PDB entry 7SCX | X-ray diffraction, 1.96 A resolution | chains A and B

Chain A:
Molecule: Isoform 2B of GTPase KRas
Source organism: Homo sapiens
Notes: EC 3.6.5.2
Reference sequence: P01116 (RASK_HUMAN), isoform P01116-2; numbering as in UniProt (aligned over 1-188)
Amino-acid sequence (188 residues; numbered 1 to 188; the number before each row is that of its first residue):
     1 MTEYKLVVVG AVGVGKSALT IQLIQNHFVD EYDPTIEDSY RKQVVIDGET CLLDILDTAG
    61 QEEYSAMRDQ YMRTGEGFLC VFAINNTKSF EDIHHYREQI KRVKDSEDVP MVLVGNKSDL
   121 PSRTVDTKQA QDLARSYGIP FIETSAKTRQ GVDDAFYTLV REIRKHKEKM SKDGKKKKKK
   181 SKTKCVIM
Unresolved in the structure: 170-188
Construct notes: engineered mutation Val12 (Gly in P01116), Ser118 (Cys in P01116)
UniProt features mapped onto this chain:
  - motif: Tyr32 to Tyr40 (Effector region)
  - binding site (GTP): Gly10, Ala11, Gly13 to Ala18, Val29 to Thr35, Ala59, Gly60, Asn116, Lys117, Asp119
  - modified residue: Met1 (N-acetylmethionine), Thr2 (N-acetylthreonine), Lys104 (N6-acetyllysine)
  - lipidation (N6-palmitoyl lysine): Lys182, Lys184
  - glycosylation: Thr35 (Microbial infection: O-linked (Glc) threonine)
  - natural variant: Lys5 (K5E: In NS3; K5N: In GASC), Gly10 (G10GG: In AML), Val12 (G12V: In GASC; this construct carries the variant), Gly13 (G13D: In GASC, JMML and OES; G13R: In pylocytic astrocytoma), Val14 (V14I: In NS3), Leu19 (L19F: In OES), Gln22 (Q22E: In CFC2; Q22R: In NS3), Pro34 (P34L: In NS3; P34Q: In NS3; P34R: In CFC2), Ile36 (I36M: In NS3), Thr58 (T58I: In NS3), Ala59 (A59T: In GASC), Gly60 (G60R: In CFC2; G60S: In NS3), 8 further natural variant entries in UniProt
  - mutagenesis: Asp38 (D38A: Decreased interaction with MAPKAP1/SIN1), Tyr40 (Y40A: Decreased interaction with MAPKAP1/SIN1), Gln61 (Q61L: Promotes GTP binding), Cys185 (C185S: Abolished interaction with GPR131)

Chain B:
Molecule: Ral guanine nucleotide dissociation stimulator-like 1
Source organism: Homo sapiens
Reference sequence: Q9NZL6 (RGL1_HUMAN); residues 679-771 here correspond to UniProt positions 644-736 (UniProt number = residue number - 35)
Amino-acid sequence (93 residues; row label = number of the first residue in the row):
   679 QQNEDTCIIR ISVEDNNGNM YKSIMLTSQD KTPAVIQRAM LKHNLDSDPA EEYELVQVIS
   739 EDKELVIPDS ANVFYAMNSQ VNFDFILRKK NSM
Unresolved in the structure: 679-682, 769-771
Reported in the primary citation:
  - conformationally variable residues (domain motion, loop rearrangement): Asp724 to Pro727, Val736 to Glu742, Gln758 to Lys768
  - self-association interface (contacts with another copy of this molecule): Phe761 to Lys767

Interface between chain A and chain B:
Pairs across the interface (27; chain A residue first):
  Ile24(A) - Gly696(B)
  Gln25(A) - Asn695(B)  hydrogen bond (side chain-backbone)
  Glu31(A) - Asn722(B)
  Asp33(A) - Lys720(B)  salt bridge
  Pro34(A) - Lys720(B)  hydrogen bond (backbone-side chain)
  Ile36(A) - Ile686(B)  hydrophobic
  Ile36(A) - Ser701(B)
  Ile36(A) - Ile702(B)
  Ile36(A) - Met703(B)
  Glu37(A) - Arg688(B)  salt bridge
  Glu37(A) - Tyr699(B)  hydrogen bond
  Glu37(A) - Lys700(B)
  Glu37(A) - Ser701(B)  hydrogen bond (backbone-side chain)
  Asp38(A) - Tyr699(B)
  Asp38(A) - Lys700(B)
  Asp38(A) - Ser701(B)  hydrogen bond (side chain-backbone)
  Ser39(A) - Asn697(B)  hydrogen bond (backbone-side chain)
  Ser39(A) - Met698(B)  hydrogen bond (backbone-backbone)
  Ser39(A) - Tyr699(B)  hydrogen bond (backbone-backbone)
  Tyr40(A) - Gly696(B)
  Tyr40(A) - Asn697(B)
  Tyr40(A) - Lys700(B)
  Arg41(A) - Gly696(B)  hydrogen bond (backbone-backbone)
  Arg41(A) - Met698(B)
  Leu56(A) - Tyr699(B)
  Tyr64(A) - Met703(B)
  Met67(A) - Ile686(B)  hydrophobic
Other interface residues (no listed pair), chain A (15 interface residues in all): Thr35
The authors on this interface:
  - residue pairs: Glu37(A)-Arg688(B), Asn695(B)-Gln25(A)
  - interface residues, chain A: Asp33(A), Pro34(A), Glu37(A), Asp38(A), Ser39(A), Arg41(A)
  - interface residues, chain B: Asn695(B), Gly696(B), Met698(B), Tyr699(B), Ser701(B)

Overview:
Chain A and chain B form an interface of 15 and 13 residues respectively; the contacts include 9 hydrogen
bonds and 2 salt bridges. Polar contacts include Asp33(A)-Lys720(B), Glu37(A)-Arg688(B) and
Gln25(A)-Asn695(B). The authors report contacts between Glu37(A) and Arg688(B) and Asn695(B) and Gln25(A).
From the paper: interface residues Asp33(A), Pro34(A) and Asn695(B) among others; conformational variability
at Asp724(B), Val736(B) and Gln758(B).
Here chain A is Isoform 2B of GTPase KRas and chain B is Ral guanine nucleotide dissociation stimulator-like
1, both from Homo sapiens. Entry 7SCX (KRAS full-length G12V in complex with RGL1 Ras association domain) was
determined by X-ray diffraction (same publication as 7SCW).
